PDB entry 7L8B | electron microscopy, 3.70 A resolution | chains E and F of the 8 polymer chains in the assembly

[Chain E]
Molecule: BG505 SOSIP MD39 - gp120
Source organism: Human immunodeficiency virus 1
Sequence (469 residues; row label = number of the first residue in the row; note: 14 numbers in that range are skipped by the numbering (no residue carries them; nothing is unmodelled there); a row labelled like 185A-185K holds insertion residues (185A, then the next letters in order)):
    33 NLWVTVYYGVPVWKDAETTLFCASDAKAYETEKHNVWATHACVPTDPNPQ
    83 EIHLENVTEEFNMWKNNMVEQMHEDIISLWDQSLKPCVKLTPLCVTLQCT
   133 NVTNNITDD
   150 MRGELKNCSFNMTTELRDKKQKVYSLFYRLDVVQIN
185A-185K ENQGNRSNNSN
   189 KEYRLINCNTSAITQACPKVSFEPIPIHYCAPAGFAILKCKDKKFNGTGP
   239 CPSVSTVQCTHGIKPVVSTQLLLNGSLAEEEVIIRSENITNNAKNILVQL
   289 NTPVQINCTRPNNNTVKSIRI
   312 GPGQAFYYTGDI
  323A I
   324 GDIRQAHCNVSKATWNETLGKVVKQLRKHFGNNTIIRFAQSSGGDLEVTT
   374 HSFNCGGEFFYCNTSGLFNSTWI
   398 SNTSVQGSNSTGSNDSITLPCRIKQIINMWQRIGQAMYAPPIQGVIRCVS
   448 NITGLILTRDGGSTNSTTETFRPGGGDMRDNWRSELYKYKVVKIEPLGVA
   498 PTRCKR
Disordered / not traced: 58-65, 185A-185K, 398-409, 459-462
Cystine bridges: Cys54-Cys74, Cys119-Cys205, Cys126-Cys196, Cys131-Cys157, Cys218-Cys247, Cys228-Cys239, Cys296-Cys331, Cys378-Cys445, Cys385-Cys418
Covalent attachments: N-acetylglucosamine (NAG) linked to Asn88, Asn133, Asn137, Asn156, Asn160, Asn197, Asn234, Asn262, Asn276, Asn295, Asn301, Asn332, Asn339, Asn386, Asn392, Asn448

[Chain F]
Molecule: BG505 SOSIP MD39 - gp41
Source organism: Human immunodeficiency virus 1
Sequence (147 residues; each row starts with the number of its first residue):
   518 VSLGFLGAAGSTMGAASMTLTVQARNLLSGIVQQQSNLLRAPEPQQHLLK
   568 DTHWGIKQLQARVLAVEHYLRDQQLLGIWGCSGKLICCTNVPWNSSWSNR
   618 NLSEIWDNMTWLQWDKEISNYTQIIYGLLEESQNQQEKNEQDLLALD
Disordered / not traced: 518, 547-568
Cystine bridges: Cys598-Cys604
Covalent attachments: N-acetylglucosamine (NAG) linked to Asn611, Asn618, Asn637

[Interface between chain E and chain F]
Residue-residue contacts (90):
  Leu34(E) with Pro609(F); Trp610(F), hydrogen bond (backbone-backbone); Leu619(F), hydrophobic
  Trp35(E) with Thr606(F); Asn607(F); Val608(F); Pro609(F); Trp610(F)
  Val36(E) with Thr606(F), hydrogen bond (backbone-backbone); Val608(F), hydrogen bond (backbone-backbone); Pro609(F); Trp610(F), hydrophobic
  Thr37(E) with Cys604(F)
  Val38(E) with Leu593(F), hydrophobic; Trp596(F), hydrophobic; Leu602(F); Ile603(F); Cys604(F), hydrogen bond (backbone-backbone)
  Tyr39(E) with Leu602(F); Trp623(F); Trp628(F), hydrophobic
  Tyr40(E) with Leu537(F); Leu544(F); Tyr586(F); Gln590(F); Leu602(F), hydrogen bond (backbone-backbone)
  Gly41(E) with Leu537(F); Gln540(F), hydrogen bond (backbone-side chain)
  Val42(E) with Leu537(F); Trp628(F), hydrophobic
  Pro43(E) with Leu523(F), hydrophobic; Ala526(F); Trp628(F)
  Val44(E) with Trp628(F), hydrophobic; Leu629(F)
  Trp45(E) with Ala526(F), hydrophobic; Leu629(F)
  Lys46(E) with Asp632(F), salt bridge
  Thr50(E) with Leu581(F)
  Thr51(E) with Lys574(F)
  Leu52(E) with Lys574(F)
  Val75(E) with Gln575(F)
  Ile84(E) with Leu520(F); Gly521(F); Phe522(F); Gly524(F)
  Leu86(E) with Leu523(F)
  Glu87(E) with Ala526(F)
  Asn88(E) with Gly527(F)
  Val89(E) with Ala526(F); Gly527(F)
  Asp107(E) with Trp571(F); Lys574(F), salt bridge
  Ser110(E) with His570(F), hydrogen bond; Trp571(F)
  Leu111(E) with Trp571(F)
  Pro220(E) with Ala578(F), hydrophobic
  Ala221(E) with Leu545(F); Ser546(F); Ala582(F)
  Phe223(E) with Leu581(F), hydrophobic
  Lys490(E) with His585(F)
  Ile491(E) with Leu523(F), hydrophobic
  Pro493(E) with Leu544(F), hydrophobic; Asp589(F)
  Leu494(E) with Leu592(F), hydrophobic; Leu593(F), hydrophobic
  Val496(E) with Trp631(F), hydrogen bond (backbone-side chain); Ile635(F)
  Ala497(E) with Trp623(F), hydrophobic; Trp631(F)
  Pro498(E) with Trp610(F), hydrophobic; Leu619(F); Ile622(F), hydrophobic; Trp623(F), hydrogen bond (backbone-side chain); Trp631(F)
  Thr499(E) with Leu619(F)
  Arg500(E) with Leu619(F)
  Cys501(E) with Cys605(F), disulfide; Thr606(F)
  Lys502(E) with Cys605(F), hydrogen bond (backbone-side chain); Asn607(F)
  Arg503(E) with Trp596(F), hydrogen bond (side chain-backbone); Gly597(F); Cys598(F); Cys605(F), hydrogen bond (side chain-backbone); Thr606(F); Asn607(F), hydrogen bond (backbone-side chain); Gln650(F), hydrogen bond; Gln653(F), hydrogen bond
Interface residues without a listed pair, chain E (43 interface residues in all): Gly222, Ala224, Thr244
Interface residues without a listed pair, chain F (55 interface residues in all): Met530, Ala533, Ala541, Lys601, Trp614, Ile642, Tyr643, Leu646
Cross-chain cystine bridges: Cys501(E)-Cys605(F)

[Summary]
43 residues of chain E face 55 of chain F across their interface, with 1 disulfide bond, 15 hydrogen bonds and
2 salt bridges. Among the polar pairs are Lys46(E)-Asp632(F), Asp107(E)-Lys574(F) and Gly41(E)-Gln540(F).
Chain E is BG505 SOSIP MD39 - gp120 and chain F is BG505 SOSIP MD39 - gp41, both from Human immunodeficiency
virus 1; the structure, BG505 SOSIP MD39 in complex with the polyclonal Fab pAbC-2 from animal Rh.33104 (Wk26
time point), was determined by electron microscopy (same publication as 7L7T, 7L7U, 7L85, 7L86, 7L87, 7L88 and
15 further entries).
